PDB entry 8PK3 | electron microscopy, 3.40 A resolution | chains B and H of the 9 polymer chains in the assembly

[Chain B]
Name: Hemagglutinin HA1 chain
Source organism: Influenza A virus
Reference sequence: Q91MA7 (HEMA_I68A4); residues 11-328 here correspond to UniProt positions 27-344 (UniProt number = residue number + 16)
Sequence (322 residues; row label = number of the first residue in the row):
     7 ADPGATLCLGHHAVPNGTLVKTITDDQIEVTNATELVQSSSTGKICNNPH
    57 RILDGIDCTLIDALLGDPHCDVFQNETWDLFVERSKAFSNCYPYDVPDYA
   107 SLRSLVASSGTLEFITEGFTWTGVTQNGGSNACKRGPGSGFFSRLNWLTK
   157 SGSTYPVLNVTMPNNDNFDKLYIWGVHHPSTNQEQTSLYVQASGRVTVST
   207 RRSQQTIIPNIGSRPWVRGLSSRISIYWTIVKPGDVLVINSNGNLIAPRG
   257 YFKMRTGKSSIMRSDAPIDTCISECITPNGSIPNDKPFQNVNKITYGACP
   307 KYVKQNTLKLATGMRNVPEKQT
Sequence notes: expression tag (7-10)
Curated features (UniProtKB/Swiss-Prot):
  - glycosylation (N-linked (GlcNAc...) asparagine): Asn22, Asn38, Asn81, Asn165, Asn285
Disulfides: Cys52-Cys277, Cys64-Cys76, Cys97-Cys139, Cys281-Cys305
Covalent attachments: N-acetylglucosamine (NAG) linked to Asn38, Asn81, Asn285; glycan linked to Asn165

[Chain H]
Name: Affimer molecule (A31)
Source organism: synthetic construct
Sequence (87 residues; each row starts with the number of its first residue):
     5 SLEIEELARFAVDEHNKKENALLEFVRVVKAKEQFNYDQWQDYTMYYLTL
    55 EAKDGGKKKLYEAKVWVKFVDSAFETENFKELQEFKP

[Chain B / chain H interface]
Pairs across the interface (48; chain B residue first):
  Tyr98(B) - Gln45(H)
  Pro99(B) - Gln45(H)
  Thr131(B) - Phe83(H)
  Asn133(B) - Val74(H)
  Asn133(B) - Glu79(H)
  Asn133(B) - Thr80(H)
  Gly134(B) - Lys72(H)
  Gly134(B) - Phe73(H)
  Gly135(B) - Lys72(H)  hydrogen bond (backbone-side chain)
  Gly135(B) - Phe73(H)  hydrogen bond (backbone-backbone)
  Gly135(B) - Val74(H)
  Ser136(B) - Gln45(H)
  Ser136(B) - Phe73(H)
  Asn137(B) - Trp44(H)
  Asn137(B) - Gln45(H)
  Asn137(B) - Phe73(H)
  Ala138(B) - Trp44(H)  hydrophobic
  Ala138(B) - Gln45(H)
  Arg141(B) - Asp75(H)  salt bridge
  Arg141(B) - Ser76(H)  hydrogen bond
  Arg141(B) - Phe78(H)
  Ser145(B) - Phe73(H)
  Ser145(B) - Val74(H)
  Ser145(B) - Ser76(H)
  Gly146(B) - Val74(H)
  Gly146(B) - Asp75(H)
  Phe147(B) - Asp75(H)  hydrogen bond (backbone-side chain)
  Phe148(B) - Asp75(H)
  Ser149(B) - Phe78(H)
  Ser149(B) - Glu79(H)
  Trp153(B) - Lys72(H)
  Thr155(B) - Trp70(H)
  Lys156(B) - Glu85(H)
  Lys156(B) - Gln87(H)  hydrogen bond
  Ser186(B) - Tyr41(H)
  Glu190(B) - Tyr47(H)
  Leu194(B) - Tyr47(H)  hydrophobic
  Leu194(B) - Trp70(H)  hydrophobic
  Arg220(B) - Tyr41(H)
  Trp222(B) - Tyr41(H)  hydrogen bond
  Trp222(B) - Asp42(H)
  Arg224(B) - Trp44(H)
  Gly225(B) - Gln45(H)
  Leu226(B) - Asp42(H)  hydrogen bond (backbone-side chain)
  Leu226(B) - Gln45(H)
  Leu226(B) - Asp46(H)
  Ser227(B) - Tyr41(H)  hydrogen bond
  Arg255(B) - Glu79(H)  salt bridge
Other interface residues (no listed pair), chain B (34 interface residues in all): Lys140, Ser157, Ser159, Thr187, Ser193, Ser219

[Overview]
34 residues of chain B and 18 residues of chain H are in contact; the contacts include 8 hydrogen bonds and 2
salt bridges. Polar contacts include Arg141(B)-Asp75(H), Arg255(B)-Glu79(H) and Gly135(B)-Lys72(H).
N-acetylglucosamine is covalently linked to Asn38(B), Asn81(B) and Asn285(B).
Here chain B is Hemagglutinin HA1 chain (Influenza A virus) and chain H is Affimer molecule (A31) (synthetic
construct). Entry 8PK3 (CryoEM reconstruction of hemagglutinin HK68 of Influenza A virus bound to an Affimer
reagent) was determined by electron microscopy.
